4X5Z - chain A; structure by X-ray diffraction, 1.86 A resolution.

[Chain A]
Protein: Menin
From: Homo sapiens
UniProt: O00255 (MEN1_HUMAN), isoform O00255-2; residue numbers follow UniProt; this construct covers 1-53, 74-386, 399-459, 537-593
Amino-acid sequence (489 residues; row label = number of the first residue in the row; note: 109 numbers in that range are skipped by the numbering (no residue carries them; nothing is unmodelled there); numbers below 1 keep their minus sign (Gly-4 is residue -4)):
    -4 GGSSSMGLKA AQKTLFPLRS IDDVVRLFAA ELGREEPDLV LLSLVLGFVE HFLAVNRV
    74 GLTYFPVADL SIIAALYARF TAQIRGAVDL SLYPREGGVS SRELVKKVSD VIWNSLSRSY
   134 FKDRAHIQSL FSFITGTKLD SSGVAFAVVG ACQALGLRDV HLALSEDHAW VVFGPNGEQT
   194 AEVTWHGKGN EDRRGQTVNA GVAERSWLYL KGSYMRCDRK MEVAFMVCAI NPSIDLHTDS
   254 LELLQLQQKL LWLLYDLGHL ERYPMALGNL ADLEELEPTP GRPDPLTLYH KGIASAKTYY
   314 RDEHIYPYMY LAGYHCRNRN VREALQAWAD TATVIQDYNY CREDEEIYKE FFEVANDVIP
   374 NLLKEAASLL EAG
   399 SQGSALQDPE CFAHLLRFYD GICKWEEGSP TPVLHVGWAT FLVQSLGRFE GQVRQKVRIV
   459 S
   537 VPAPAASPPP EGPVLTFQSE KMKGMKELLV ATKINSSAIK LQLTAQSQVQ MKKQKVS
Not modelled in the structure: -4 to 1, 537-548, 589-593
Construct notes: expression tag (-4 to 0); linker (428-459); engineered mutation Ala541 (Thr in O00255)
UniProt features mapped onto this chain:
  - natural variant: Pro12 (P12L: In MEN1), Leu22 (L22R: In MEN1), Glu26 (E26K: In parathyroid adenoma and MEN1), Leu39 (L39W: In MEN1), Gly42 (G42D: In MEN1), Glu45 (E45G: In MEN1; E45K: In MEN1), Leu89 to Ala95 (deletion: In MEN1), Arg98 (R98L: In MEN1), Gly110 (G110E: In MEN1), Lys119 (deletion: In MEN1), Lys135 (K135I: In MEN1), His139 (H139D: In MEN1; H139P: In MEN1; H139R: In MEN1; H139Y: In MEN1), 75 further natural variant entries in UniProt
  - mutagenesis: Ala182 (A182F: Reduced interaction with KMT2A), Met278 (M278W: Loss of interaction with KMT2A and JUND), Asp285 (D285R: Reduced interaction with KMT2A; when associated with R-288 and R-290), Glu288 (E288R: Reduced interaction with KMT2A; when associated with R-285 and R-290), Glu290 (E290R: Reduced interaction with KMT2A; when associated with R-285 and R-288), Tyr319 (Y319A: Reduced interaction with KMT2A), Tyr323 (Y323A: Reduced interaction with KMT2A), Glu366 (E366A: Reduced interaction with KMT2A; when associated with A-370), Asp370 (D370A: Reduced interaction with KMT2A; when associated with A-366)
  - modified residue: Ser543 (Phosphoserine)
Ligand contacts: mi-136 (3XY; 5-[(4-{[6-(2,2,2-trifluoroethyl)thieno[2,3-d]pyrimidin-4-yl]amino}piperidin-1-yl)methyl]-1H-indole-2-carbonitrile): Ser155, Leu177, Ser178, Glu179, Asp180, His181, Ala182, Phe238, Cys241, Tyr276, Met278, Tyr319, Met322, Tyr323, Ala325, Gly326, Trp341, Glu363, Val367

[Overview]
Bound to chain A: mi-136. UniProt lists 9 mutagenesis sites.
Chain A is Menin (Homo sapiens); the structure, menin in complex with MI-136, was determined by X-ray
diffraction (same publication as 4X5Y).
